Entry 6LQJ (electron microscopy, 3.24 A resolution); this record covers chains I and a of the 18 polymer chains in the assembly.

== Chain I ==
Molecule: Curli production assembly/transport component CsgG
Source organism: Escherichia coli K-12
UniProt: P0AEA2 (CSGG_ECOLI); residues 1-277 here = UniProt positions 1-277
Chain sequence (285 residues; row label = number of the first residue in the row):
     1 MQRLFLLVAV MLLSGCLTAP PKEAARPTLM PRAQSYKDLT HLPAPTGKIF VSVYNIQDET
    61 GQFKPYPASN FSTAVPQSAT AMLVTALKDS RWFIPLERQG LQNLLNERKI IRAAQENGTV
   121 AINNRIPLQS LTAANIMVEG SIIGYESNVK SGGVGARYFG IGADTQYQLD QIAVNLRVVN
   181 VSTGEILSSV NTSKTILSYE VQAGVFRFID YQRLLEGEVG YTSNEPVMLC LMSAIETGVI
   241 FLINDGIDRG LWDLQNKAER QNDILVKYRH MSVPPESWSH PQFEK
Not modelled in the structure: 1-46, 253-285
Sequence notes: expression tag (278-285)
Curated features (UniProtKB/Swiss-Prot):
  - lipidation: Cys-16 (N-palmitoyl cysteine)

== Chain a ==
Molecule: Curli production assembly/transport component CsgF
Source organism: Escherichia coli K-12
UniProt: P0AE98 (CSGF_ECOLI); residue numbers follow UniProt; this construct covers 1-138
Chain sequence (144 residues; each row starts with the number of its first residue):
     1 MRVKHAVVLL MLISPLSWAG TMTFQFRNPN FGGNPNNGAF LLNSAQAQNS YKDPSYNDDF
    61 GIETPSALDN FTQAIQSQIL GGLLSNINTG KPGRMVTNDY IVDIANRDGQ LQLNVTDRKT
   121 GQTSTIQVSG LQNNSTDFHH HHHH
Not modelled in the structure: 1-19, 60-144
Sequence notes: expression tag (139-144)
What the authors report for this chain:
  - conformationally variable residues: Gly-20 to Asp-59
  - mutagenesis - N43R: decreased growth

== Chain I / chain a interface ==
Residue-residue contacts - 18 pairs, chain I then chain a:
  Glu-146(I) / Thr-21(a)  hydrogen bond
  Ser-147(I) / Thr-21(a)
  Asn-148(I) / Thr-23(a)  hydrogen bond
  Ser-151(I) / Phe-24(a)
  Gly-152(I) / Phe-24(a)
  Gly-153(I) / Phe-24(a)
  Gly-153(I) / Phe-26(a)
  Val-154(I) / Phe-26(a)
  Gly-155(I) / Phe-26(a)
  Gly-155(I) / Phe-31(a)
  Ala-156(I) / Phe-31(a)
  Arg-157(I) / Asn-30(a)
  Arg-157(I) / Phe-31(a)
  Asp-164(I) / Phe-26(a)
  Asp-164(I) / Phe-31(a)
  Thr-165(I) / Phe-26(a)
  Gln-166(I) / Phe-24(a)
  Gln-166(I) / Phe-26(a)
Other interface residues (no listed pair), chain I (14 interface residues in all): Gln-168
Other interface residues (no listed pair), chain a (7 interface residues in all): Met-22

== In short ==
14 residues of chain I and 7 residues of chain a are in contact, with 2 hydrogen bonds. Polar contacts include
Glu-146(I)/Thr-21(a) and Asn-148(I)/Thr-23(a). From the paper: N43R of chain a reduces growth; conformational
variability at Gly-20(a).
Chain I is Curli production assembly/transport component CsgG and chain a is Curli production
assembly/transport component CsgF, both from Escherichia coli K-12; the structure, Low resolution architecture
of curli complex, was determined by electron microscopy (same publication as 6LQH and 7BRM).
